Entry 7EJA (electron microscopy, 3.60 A resolution); this record covers chains A and H of the 5 polymer chains in the assembly.

[Chain A]
Name: Guanine nucleotide-binding protein G(o) subunit alpha
Organism: Homo sapiens
UniProt: P09471 (GNAO_HUMAN); residues 1-354 here = UniProt positions 1-354
Sequence (354 residues; each row starts with the number of its first residue):
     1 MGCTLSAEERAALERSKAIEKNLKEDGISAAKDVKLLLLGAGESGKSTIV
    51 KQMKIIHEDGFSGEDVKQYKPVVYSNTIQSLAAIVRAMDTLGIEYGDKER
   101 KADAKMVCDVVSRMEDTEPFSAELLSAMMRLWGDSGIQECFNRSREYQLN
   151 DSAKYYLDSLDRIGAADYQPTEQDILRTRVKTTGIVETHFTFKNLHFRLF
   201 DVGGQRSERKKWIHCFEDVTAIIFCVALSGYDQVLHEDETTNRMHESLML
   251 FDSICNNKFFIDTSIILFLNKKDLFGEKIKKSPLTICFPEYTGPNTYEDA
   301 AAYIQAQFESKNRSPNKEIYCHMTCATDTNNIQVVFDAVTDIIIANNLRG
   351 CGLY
Disordered / not traced: 1-4, 55-180, 229-242
UniProt features mapped onto this chain:
  - region: Lys35 to Thr48 (G1 motif), Asp174 to Thr182 (G2 motif), Phe197 to Arg206 (G3 motif), Ile266 to Asp273 (G4 motif), Thr324 to Thr329 (G5 motif)
  - binding site (GTP): Glu43, Lys46, Ser47, Thr48, Ser152, Leu176, Arg177, Thr178, Arg179, Asn270, Asp273, Cys325
  - binding site (Mg(2+)): Ser47, Thr182
  - modified residue: Arg179 (ADP-ribosylarginine), Gln205 (5-glutamyl histamine), Cys351 (ADP-ribosylcysteine)
  - lipidation: Gly2 (N-myristoyl glycine), Cys3 (S-palmitoyl cysteine), Cys351 (S-palmitoyl cysteine)

[Chain H]
Name: scFv16
Organism: Mus musculus
Notes: antibody fragment or engineered binder
Sequence (307 residues; numbered -37 to 257 plus 15 insertion-coded residues; 3 numbers in that range are skipped by the numbering (no residue carries them; nothing is unmodelled there); the number before each row is that of its first residue; a row labelled like 120A-120O holds insertion residues (120A, then the next letters in order); numbers below 1 keep their minus sign (Met-37 is residue -37)):
   -37 MLLVNQSHQGFNKEHTSKMVSAIVLYVLLAAAAHSAFADVQLVESGGGLV
    13 QPGGSRKLSCSASGFAFSSFGMHWVRQAPEKGLEWVAYISSGSGTIYYAD
    63 TVKGRFTISRDDPKNTLFLQMTSLRSEDTAMYYCVRSIYYYGSSPFDFWG
   113 QGTTLTVS
120A-120O SGGGGSGGGGSGGGG
   124 SDIVMTQATSSVPVTPGESVSISCRSSKSLLHSNGNTYLYWFLQRPGQSP
   174 QLLIYRMSNLASGVPDRFSGSGSGTAFTLTISRLEAEDVGVYYCMQHLEY
   224 PLTFGAGTKLELKGSLEVLFQGPAAAHHHHHHHH
Disordered / not traced: -37 to 0, 120A-120O, 237-257
Cystine bridges: Cys22-Cys96, Cys147-Cys217

[Chain A / chain H interface]
Pairs across the interface - 17 pairs, chain A then chain H:
  Leu5(A) - His155(H)
  Ser6(A) - His155(H)
  Ser6(A) - Tyr161(H)  hydrogen bond
  Ala7(A) - His220(H)
  Ala7(A) - Leu221(H)
  Glu8(A) - Tyr101(H)
  Glu8(A) - Tyr161(H)
  Glu8(A) - Tyr163(H)
  Glu8(A) - Arg179(H)  salt bridge
  Glu9(A) - Asn157(H)  hydrogen bond
  Arg10(A) - Tyr59(H)  hydrogen bond
  Ala11(A) - Tyr101(H)  hydrophobic
  Ala12(A) - Tyr101(H)
  Glu14(A) - Ser52(H)  hydrogen bond
  Arg15(A) - Ile100(H)
  Arg15(A) - Tyr101(H)
  Arg15(A) - Tyr102(H)
Other interface residues (no listed pair), chain H (15 interface residues in all): Ser31, Ser53, Glu222

[Summary]
10 residues of chain A and 15 residues of chain H are in contact; the contacts include 4 hydrogen bonds and 1
salt bridge. Polar pairs include Glu8(A)-Arg179(H), Ser6(A)-Tyr161(H) and Glu9(A)-Asn157(H). UniProt lists 12
GTP-binding residues and Mg2+-binding residues Ser47(A) and Thr182(A) on chain A.
Here chain A is Guanine nucleotide-binding protein G(o) subunit alpha (Homo sapiens) and chain H is scFv16
(Mus musculus). Entry 7EJA (Structure of the alpha2A-adrenergic receptor GoA signaling complex bound to
dexmedetomidine) was determined by electron microscopy together with 7EJ0, 7EJ8 and 7EJK from the same study.
